8YU9 - chains B and C of the 6 polymer chains in the assembly; structure by X-ray diffraction, 3.25 A resolution.

[Chain B]
Protein: Tubulin beta chain
Source organism: Sus scrofa
UniProt: A0A8D0VN39 (A0A8D0VN39_PIG); residues 1-431 here = UniProt positions 1-431
Chain sequence (431 residues; each row starts with the number of its first residue):
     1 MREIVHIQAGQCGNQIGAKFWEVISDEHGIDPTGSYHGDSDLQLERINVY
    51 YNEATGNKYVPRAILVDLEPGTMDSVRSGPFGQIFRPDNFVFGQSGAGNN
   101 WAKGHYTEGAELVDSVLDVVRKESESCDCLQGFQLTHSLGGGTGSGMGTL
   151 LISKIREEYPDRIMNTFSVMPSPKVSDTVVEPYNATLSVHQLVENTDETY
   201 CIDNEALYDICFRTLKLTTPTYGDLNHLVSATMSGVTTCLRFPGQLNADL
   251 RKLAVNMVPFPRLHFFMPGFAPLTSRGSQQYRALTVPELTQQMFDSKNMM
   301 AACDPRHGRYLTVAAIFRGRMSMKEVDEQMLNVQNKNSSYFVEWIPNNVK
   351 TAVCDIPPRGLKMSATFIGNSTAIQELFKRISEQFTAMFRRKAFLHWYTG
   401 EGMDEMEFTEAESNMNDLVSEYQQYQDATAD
Disordered / not traced: 1, 429-431
Metal / ion sites: Mg2+: Gln-11, Asp-177 (together with GDP)
Small-molecule neighbours:
  - A1D7A (4-(2-chloranylthieno[3,2-d]pyrimidin-4-yl)-7-methoxy-1,3-dihydroquinoxalin-2-one): Val-236, Cys-239, Leu-240, Leu-246, Ala-248, Lys-252, Leu-253, Asn-256, Met-257, Thr-312, Val-313, Ala-314, Ala-315, Ile-316, Asn-348, Lys-350, Thr-351, Ala-352
  - GDP (guanosine-5'-diphosphate): Ala-9, Gly-10, Gln-11, Cys-12, Gln-15, Ile-16, Glu-69, Asn-99, Ser-138, Gly-140, Gly-141, Gly-142, Thr-143, Gly-144, Val-169, Val-175, Ser-176, Asp-177, Glu-181, Asn-204, Leu-207, Tyr-222, Leu-225, Asn-226

[Chain C]
Protein: Detyrosinated tubulin alpha-1B chain
Source organism: Sus scrofa
UniProt: Q2XVP4 (TBA1B_PIG); numbering as in UniProt (aligned over 1-440)
Chain sequence (440 residues; numbered 1 to 440; the number before each row is that of its first residue):
     1 MRECISIHVGQAGVQIGNACWELYCLEHGIQPDGQMPSDKTIGGGDDSFN
    51 TFFSETGAGKHVPRAVFVDLEPTVIDEVRTGTYRQLFHPEQLITGKEDAA
   101 NNYARGHYTIGKEIIDLVLDRIRKLADQCTGLQGFLVFHSFGGGTGSGFT
   151 SLLMERLSVDYGKKSKLEFSIYPAPQVSTAVVEPYNSILTTHTTLEHSDC
   201 AFMVDNEAIYDICRRNLDIERPTYTNLNRLISQIVSSITASLRFDGALNV
   251 DLTEFQTNLVPYPRIHFPLATYAPVISAEKAYHEQLSVAEITNACFEPAN
   301 QMVKCDPRHGKYMACCLLYRGDVVPKDVNAAIATIKTKRSIQFVDWCPTG
   351 FKVGINYQPPTVVPGGDLAKVQRAVCMLSNTTAIAEAWARLDHKFDLMYA
   401 KRAFVHWYVGEGMEEGEFSEAREDMAALEKDYEEVGVDSV
Metal / ion sites: Ca2+: Asp-39, Thr-41, Asp-47, Glu-55
Small-molecule neighbours:
  - A1D7A (4-(2-chloranylthieno[3,2-d]pyrimidin-4-yl)-7-methoxy-1,3-dihydroquinoxalin-2-one): Asn-101, Thr-179, Ala-180, Val-181
  - GTP (guanosine-5'-triphosphate): Val-9, Gly-10, Gln-11, Ala-12, Gln-15, Ile-16, Asp-69, Asp-98, Ala-99, Ala-100, Asn-101, Ser-140, Gly-142, Gly-143, Gly-144, Thr-145, Gly-146, Ile-171, Val-177, Ser-178, Thr-179, Glu-183, Asn-206, Tyr-224, Leu-227, Asn-228, Ile-231
UniProt features mapped onto this chain:
  - motif: Met-1 to Cys-4 (MREC motif)
  - active site: Glu-254
  - binding site (GTP): Gly-10, Gln-11, Ala-12, Gln-15, Glu-71, Ala-99, Ser-140, Gly-143, Gly-144, Thr-145, Gly-146, Thr-179, Glu-183, Asn-206, Tyr-224, Asn-228, Leu-252
  - binding site (Mg(2+)): Glu-71
  - modified residue: Lys-40 (N6,N6,N6-trimethyllysine), Ser-48 (Phosphoserine), Ser-232 (Phosphoserine), Tyr-282 (3'-nitrotyrosine), Arg-339 (Omega-N-methylarginine), Ser-439 (Phosphoserine)
  - cross-link (Glycyl lysine isopeptide (Lys-Gly)): Lys-326 (interchain with G-Cter in ubiquitin), Lys-370 (interchain with G-Cter in ubiquitin)

[Chain B / chain C interface]
Contacting residue pairs - 37 pairs, chain B then chain C:
  Gln-94(B) / Met-1(C)
  Gln-94(B) / Arg-2(C)
  Ser-95(B) / Arg-2(C)  hydrogen bond (backbone-side chain)
  Asp-177(B) / Glu-254(C)
  Asp-177(B) / Lys-352(C)
  Thr-178(B) / Glu-254(C)
  Thr-178(B) / Asn-258(C)
  Val-179(B) / Asn-258(C)  hydrogen bond (backbone-side chain)
  Val-179(B) / Pro-348(C)  hydrophobic
  Thr-219(B) / Lys-326(C)
  Ala-387(B) / Trp-346(C)
  Met-388(B) / Trp-346(C)
  Arg-390(B) / Asp-345(C)  salt bridge
  Arg-390(B) / Ser-439(C)  hydrogen bond
  Arg-391(B) / Tyr-262(C)  hydrogen bond (backbone-side chain)
  Arg-391(B) / Asp-345(C)  salt bridge
  Arg-391(B) / Trp-346(C)
  Arg-391(B) / Glu-434(C)  hydrogen bond (side chain-backbone)
  Arg-391(B) / Val-435(C)
  Arg-391(B) / Val-437(C)  hydrogen bond (side chain-backbone)
  Arg-391(B) / Asp-438(C)  hydrogen bond (side chain-backbone)
  Arg-391(B) / Ser-439(C)  hydrogen bond
  Lys-392(B) / Tyr-262(C)
  Ala-393(B) / Tyr-262(C)
  Ala-393(B) / Trp-346(C)  hydrophobic
  Phe-394(B) / Thr-257(C)
  Phe-394(B) / Asn-258(C)
  Phe-394(B) / Val-260(C)
  Phe-394(B) / Pro-261(C)  hydrogen bond (backbone-backbone)
  Phe-394(B) / Trp-346(C)  hydrophobic
  His-396(B) / Val-260(C)  hydrogen bond (side chain-backbone)
  His-396(B) / Pro-261(C)  hydrogen bond (side chain-backbone)
  His-396(B) / Tyr-262(C)
  His-396(B) / Pro-263(C)
  Trp-397(B) / Gln-256(C)
  Trp-397(B) / Thr-257(C)  hydrogen bond (side chain-backbone)
  Trp-397(B) / Val-260(C)
Also at the interface, not in a pair above, chain B (17 interface residues in all): Asn-99, Val-180
Also at the interface, not in a pair above, chain C (22 interface residues in all): Pro-325, Asn-329

[In short]
The interface between chain B and chain C involves 17 residues on one side and 22 on the other, with 12
hydrogen bonds and 2 salt bridges. Polar pairs include Arg-390(B)/Asp-345(C), Arg-391(B)/Asp-345(C) and
Ser-95(B)/Arg-2(C). Ligands of chain B: compound A1D7A and GDP.
Here chain B is Tubulin beta chain and chain C is Detyrosinated tubulin alpha-1B chain, both from Sus scrofa.
Entry 8YU9 (Tubulin-RB3-TTL in complex with compound SI10) was determined by X-ray diffraction together with
8YTX and 8YUA from the same study.
